Entry 4O2B (X-ray diffraction, 2.30 A resolution); this record covers chains A and F of the 6 polymer chains in the assembly.

== Chain A ==
Name: Tubulin alpha-1B chain
From: Bos taurus
Reference sequence: P81947 (TBA1B_BOVIN); numbering as in UniProt (aligned over 1-451)
Amino-acid sequence (451 residues; each row starts with the number of its first residue):
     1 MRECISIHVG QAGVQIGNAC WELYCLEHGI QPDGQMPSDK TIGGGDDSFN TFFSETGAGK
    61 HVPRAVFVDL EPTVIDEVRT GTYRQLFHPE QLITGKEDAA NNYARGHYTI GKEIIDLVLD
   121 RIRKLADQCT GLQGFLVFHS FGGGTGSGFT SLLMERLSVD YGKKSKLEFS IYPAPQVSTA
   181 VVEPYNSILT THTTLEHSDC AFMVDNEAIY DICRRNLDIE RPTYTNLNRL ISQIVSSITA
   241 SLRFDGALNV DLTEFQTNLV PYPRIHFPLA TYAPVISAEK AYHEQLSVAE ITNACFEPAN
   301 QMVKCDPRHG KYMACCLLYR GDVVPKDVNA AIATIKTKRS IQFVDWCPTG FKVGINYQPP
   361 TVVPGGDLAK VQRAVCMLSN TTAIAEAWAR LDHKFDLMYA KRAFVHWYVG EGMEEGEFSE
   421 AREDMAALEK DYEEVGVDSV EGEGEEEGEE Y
Unresolved in the structure: 440-451
Metal / ion sites: Ca2+: D39, T41, G44, E55
Ligand contacts:
  - GTP (guanosine-5'-triphosphate): G10, Q11, A12, Q15, I16, D69, D98, A99, A100, N101, S140, G142, G143, G144, T145, G146, I171, P173, V177, S178, T179, E183, N206, I209, Y224, L227, N228, I231
  - colchicine (LOC; N-[(7S)-1,2,3,10-tetramethoxy-9-oxo-6,7-dihydro-5H-benzo[d]heptalen-7-yl]ethanamide): N101, S178, T179, A180, V181

== Chain F ==
Name: Tubulin-tyrosine ligase
From: Gallus gallus
Reference sequence: E1BQ43 (E1BQ43_CHICK); residue numbers follow UniProt; this construct covers 1-378
Amino-acid sequence (384 residues; numbered 1 to 384; the number before each row is that of its first residue):
     1 MYTFVVRDEN SSVYAEVSRL LLATGQWKRL RKDNPRFNLM LGERNRLPFG RLGHEPGLVQ
    61 LVNYYRGADK LCRKASLVKL IKTSPELSES CTWFPESYVI YPTNLKTPVA PAQNGIRHLI
   121 NNTRTDEREV FLAAYNRRRE GREGNVWIAK SSAGAKGEGI LISSEASELL DFIDEQGQVH
   181 VIQKYLEKPL LLEPGHRKFD IRSWVLVDHL YNIYLYREGV LRTSSEPYNS ANFQDKTCHL
   241 TNHCIQKEYS KNYGRYEEGN EMFFEEFNQY LMDALNTTLE NSILLQIKHI IRSCLMCIEP
   301 AISTKHLHYQ SFQLFGFDFM VDEELKVWLI EVNGAPACAQ KLYAELCQGI VDVAISSVFP
   361 LADTGQKTSQ PTSIFIKLHH HHHH
Unresolved in the structure: 103-124, 137-143, 152-161, 174-179, 232-234, 251, 363-372, 379-384
Differences from the reference sequence: expression tag (379-384)
Metal / ion sites: Mg2+: D318 (together with AMP-PCP)
Ligand contacts: AMP-PCP (ACP; phosphomethylphosphonic acid adenylate ester): K74, I148, K150, Q183, K184, Y185, L186, K198, D200, H239, L240, T241, N242, D318, M320, I330, E331, N333

== Chain A / chain F interface ==
Contacting residue pairs - 24 pairs, chain A then chain F:
  P175(A) - P56(F)  hydrophobic
  Q176(A) - H54(F)
  Q176(A) - P56(F)
  E207(A) - G53(F)
  E207(A) - H54(F)  salt bridge
  E297(A) - H306(F)
  K304(A) - H54(F)
  D306(A) - R66(F)
  D306(A) - L307(F)
  R308(A) - P300(F)  hydrogen bond (side chain-backbone)
  R308(A) - A301(F)  hydrogen bond (side chain-backbone)
  R308(A) - I302(F)
  R308(A) - S303(F)  hydrogen bond (side chain-backbone)
  R308(A) - L307(F)
  H309(A) - R66(F)  hydrogen bond (side chain-backbone)
  H309(A) - G67(F)
  H309(A) - A301(F)
  S340(A) - A301(F)
  E386(A) - G50(F)
  E386(A) - R66(F)  salt bridge
  R390(A) - G50(F)
  R390(A) - H54(F)  hydrogen bond
  H393(A) - R51(F)
  E433(A) - R46(F)  salt bridge
Also at the interface, not in a pair above, chain A (16 interface residues in all): P298, C305, K338
Also at the interface, not in a pair above, chain F (15 interface residues in all): H308

== In short ==
Chain A and chain F form an interface of 16 and 15 residues respectively; the contacts include 5 hydrogen
bonds and 3 salt bridges. Polar contacts include E207(A)-H54(F), E386(A)-R66(F) and E433(A)-R46(F). Bound to
chain A: GTP and colchicine. Ligands of chain F: AMP-PCP.
Here chain A is Tubulin alpha-1B chain (Bos taurus) and chain F is Tubulin-tyrosine ligase (Gallus gallus).
Entry 4O2B (Tubulin-Colchicine complex) was determined by X-ray diffraction (same publication as 4O2A).
